PDB entry 5UWI | X-ray diffraction, 2.14 A resolution | chains C and D of the 4 polymer chains in the assembly

== Chain C ==
Name: Exportin-1
From: Saccharomyces cerevisiae
Reference sequence: P30822 (XPO1_YEAST); numbering as in UniProt; present here: 1-376, 414-1058
Amino-acid sequence (1024 residues; numbered -2 to 1058; 37 numbers in that range are skipped by the numbering (no residue carries them; nothing is unmodelled there); the number before each row is that of its first residue; numbers below 1 keep their minus sign (Gly-2 is residue -2)):
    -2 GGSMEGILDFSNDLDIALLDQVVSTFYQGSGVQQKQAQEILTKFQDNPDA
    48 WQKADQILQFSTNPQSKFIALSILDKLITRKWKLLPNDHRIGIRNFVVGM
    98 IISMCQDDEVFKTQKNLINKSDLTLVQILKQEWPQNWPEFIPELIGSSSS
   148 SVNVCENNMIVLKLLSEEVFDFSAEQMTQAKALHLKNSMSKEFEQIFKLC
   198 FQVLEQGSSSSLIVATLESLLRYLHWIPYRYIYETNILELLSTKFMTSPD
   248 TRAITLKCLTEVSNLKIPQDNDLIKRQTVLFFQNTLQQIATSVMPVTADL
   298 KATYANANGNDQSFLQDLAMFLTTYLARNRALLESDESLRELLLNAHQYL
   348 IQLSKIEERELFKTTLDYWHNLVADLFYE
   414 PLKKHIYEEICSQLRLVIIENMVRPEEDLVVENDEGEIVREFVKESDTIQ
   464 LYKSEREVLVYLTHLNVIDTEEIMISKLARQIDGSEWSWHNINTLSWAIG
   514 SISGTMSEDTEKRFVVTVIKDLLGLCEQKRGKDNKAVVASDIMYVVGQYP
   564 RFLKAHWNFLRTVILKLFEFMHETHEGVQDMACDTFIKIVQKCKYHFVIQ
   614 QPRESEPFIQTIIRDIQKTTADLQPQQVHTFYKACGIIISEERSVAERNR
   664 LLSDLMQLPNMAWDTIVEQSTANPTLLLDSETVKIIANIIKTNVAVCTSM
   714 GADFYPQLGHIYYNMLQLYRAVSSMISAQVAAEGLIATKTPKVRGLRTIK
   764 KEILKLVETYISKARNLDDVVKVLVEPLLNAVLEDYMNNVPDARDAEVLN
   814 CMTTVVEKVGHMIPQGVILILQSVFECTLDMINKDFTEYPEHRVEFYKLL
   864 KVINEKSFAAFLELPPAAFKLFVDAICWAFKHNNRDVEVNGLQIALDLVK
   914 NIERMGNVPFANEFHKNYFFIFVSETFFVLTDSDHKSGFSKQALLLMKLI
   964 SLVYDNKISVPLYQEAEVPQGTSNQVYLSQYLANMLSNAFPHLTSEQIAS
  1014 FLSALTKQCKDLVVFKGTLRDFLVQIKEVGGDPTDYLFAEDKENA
Unresolved in the structure: -2, 440-456, 1054-1058
Differences from the reference sequence: expression tag (-2 to 0); conflict Asp441 (Val in P30822), Gly537 (Asp in P30822), Cys539 (Thr in P30822), Glu540 (Val in P30822), Gln541 (Lys in P30822), Cys1022 (Tyr in P30822)

== Chain D ==
Name: Histone deacetylase 5
From: Homo sapiens
Amino-acid sequence (18 residues; numbered -3 to 1095; 1081 numbers in that range are skipped by the numbering (no residue carries them; nothing is unmodelled there); the number before each row is that of its first residue; numbers below 1 keep their minus sign (Gly-3 is residue -3)):
    -3 GGSY
  1082 EAETVSAMALLSVG
Unresolved in the structure: -3 to -2

== How chain C and chain D interact ==
Pairs across the interface - 27 pairs, chain C then chain D:
  Lys525(C) - Ser-1(D)
  Lys525(C) - Glu1082(D)
  Val529(C) - Glu1082(D)
  Val529(C) - Thr1085(D)
  Lys533(C) - Glu1084(D)  salt bridge
  Leu536(C) - Ala1088(D)  hydrophobic
  Leu536(C) - Met1089(D)
  Cys539(C) - Leu1092(D)  hydrophobic
  Cys539(C) - Ser1093(D)
  Lys545(C) - Val1094(D)
  Lys545(C) - Gly1095(D)
  Lys548(C) - Ser1093(D)
  Lys548(C) - Val1094(D)
  His569(C) - Ser-1(D)
  His569(C) - Glu1082(D)  salt bridge
  Phe572(C) - Thr1085(D)
  Phe572(C) - Val1086(D)  hydrophobic
  Thr575(C) - Val1086(D)
  Thr575(C) - Ala1090(D)
  Lys579(C) - Met1089(D)
  Lys579(C) - Ala1090(D)  hydrogen bond (side chain-backbone)
  Lys579(C) - Leu1091(D)
  Lys579(C) - Leu1092(D)  hydrogen bond (side chain-backbone)
  Phe583(C) - Leu1092(D)  hydrophobic
  Phe583(C) - Val1094(D)  hydrophobic
  Glu586(C) - Val1094(D)
  Arg616(C) - Tyr0(D)  hydrogen bond
Interface residues without a listed pair, chain C (21 interface residues in all): Ile532, Ala552, Ile555, Ala568, Asn571, Val576, Val591
The authors on this interface:
  - interface residues, chain C: Lys579(C)

== In short ==
Chain C and chain D form an interface of 21 and 14 residues respectively, with 3 hydrogen bonds and 2 salt
bridges. Among the polar pairs are Lys533(C)-Glu1084(D), His569(C)-Glu1082(D) and Lys579(C)-Ala1090(D). From
the paper: the interface residue Lys579(C).
Here chain C is Exportin-1 (Saccharomyces cerevisiae) and chain D is Histone deacetylase 5 (Homo sapiens).
Entry 5UWI (Crystal Structure of HDAC5 NES Peptide in complex with CRM1-Ran-RanBP1) was determined by X-ray
diffraction, deposited together with 5UWH, 5UWJ, 5UWO, 5UWP, 5UWQ, 5UWR and 4 further entries.
